PDB entry 4QJE | X-ray diffraction, 1.85 A resolution | chains B and D of the 4 polymer chains in the assembly

# Chain B
Protein: Betaine aldehyde dehydrogenase
From: Staphylococcus aureus subsp. aureus
Notes: EC 1.2.1.8
UniProt: Q5HCU0 (Q5HCU0_STAAC); residues 1-496 here = UniProt positions 1-496
Chain sequence (517 residues; row label = number of the first residue in the row; numbers below 1 keep their minus sign (Met-20 is residue -20)):
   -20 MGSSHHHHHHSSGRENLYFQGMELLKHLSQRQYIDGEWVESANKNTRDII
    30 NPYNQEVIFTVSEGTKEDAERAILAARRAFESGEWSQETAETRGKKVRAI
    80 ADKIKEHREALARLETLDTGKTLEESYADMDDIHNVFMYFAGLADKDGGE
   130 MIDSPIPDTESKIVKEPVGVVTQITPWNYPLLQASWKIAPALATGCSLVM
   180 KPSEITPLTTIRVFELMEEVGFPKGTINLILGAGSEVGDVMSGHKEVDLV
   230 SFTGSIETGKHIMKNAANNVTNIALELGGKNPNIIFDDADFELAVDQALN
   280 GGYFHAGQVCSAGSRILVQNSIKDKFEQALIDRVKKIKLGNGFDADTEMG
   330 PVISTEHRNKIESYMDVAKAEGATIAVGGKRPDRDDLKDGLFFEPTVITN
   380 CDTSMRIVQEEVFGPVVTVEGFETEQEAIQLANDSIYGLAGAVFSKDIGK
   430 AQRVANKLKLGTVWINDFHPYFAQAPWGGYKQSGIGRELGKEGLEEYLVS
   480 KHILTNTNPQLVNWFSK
Disordered / not traced: -20 to 3
Differences from the reference sequence: expression tag (-20 to 0); engineered mutation Ser234 (Gly in Q5HCU0)
Ion coordination: Na+ site 1: Ile29, Asp97, Ile184; Na+ site 2: Val249 (shared with 2 residues of chain A); Na+ site 3: Lys460, Gly463 (shared with 1 residue of chain A)
From the paper describing this entry:
  - catalytic residues: Cys289 (by similarity / conservation)

# Chain D
Protein: Betaine aldehyde dehydrogenase
From: Staphylococcus aureus subsp. aureus
Notes: EC 1.2.1.8
UniProt: Q5HCU0 (Q5HCU0_STAAC); numbering as in UniProt (aligned over 1-496)
Chain sequence (517 residues; each row starts with the number of its first residue; numbers below 1 keep their minus sign (Met-20 is residue -20)):
   -20 MGSSHHHHHHSSGRENLYFQGMELLKHLSQRQYIDGEWVESANKNTRDII
    30 NPYNQEVIFTVSEGTKEDAERAILAARRAFESGEWSQETAETRGKKVRAI
    80 ADKIKEHREALARLETLDTGKTLEESYADMDDIHNVFMYFAGLADKDGGE
   130 MIDSPIPDTESKIVKEPVGVVTQITPWNYPLLQASWKIAPALATGCSLVM
   180 KPSEITPLTTIRVFELMEEVGFPKGTINLILGAGSEVGDVMSGHKEVDLV
   230 SFTGSIETGKHIMKNAANNVTNIALELGGKNPNIIFDDADFELAVDQALN
   280 GGYFHAGQVCSAGSRILVQNSIKDKFEQALIDRVKKIKLGNGFDADTEMG
   330 PVISTEHRNKIESYMDVAKAEGATIAVGGKRPDRDDLKDGLFFEPTVITN
   380 CDTSMRIVQEEVFGPVVTVEGFETEQEAIQLANDSIYGLAGAVFSKDIGK
   430 AQRVANKLKLGTVWINDFHPYFAQAPWGGYKQSGIGRELGKEGLEEYLVS
   480 KHILTNTNPQLVNWFSK
Disordered / not traced: -20 to 0
Differences from the reference sequence: expression tag (-20 to 0); engineered mutation Ser234 (Gly in Q5HCU0)
Modified residues: Cys289 (3-sulfinoalanine; CSD)
Ion coordination: Na+ site 1: Ile29, Asp97, Ile184; Na+ site 2: Val249 (shared with 2 residues of chain C); Na+ site 3: Lys460, Gly463 (shared with 1 residue of chain C)
From the paper describing this entry:
  - post-translational modification sites: Cys289
  - catalytic residues: Glu255 (by similarity / conservation)
  - specificity-determining residues: Ile28 (proposed by the authors, not directly observed)

# Chain B / chain D interface
Contacting residue pairs (33):
  Thr68(B) with Ser133(D); Pro134(D)
  Ala69(B) with Asp132(D)
  Glu70(B) with Pro134(D)
  Asp126(B) with Met130(D); Ile131(D); Asp132(D), hydrogen bond (backbone-backbone)
  Gly127(B) with Met130(D), hydrogen bond (backbone-backbone); Asp132(D)
  Gly128(B) with Glu129(D); Met130(D), hydrogen bond (backbone-backbone)
  Glu129(B) with Gly128(D); Glu129(D); Met130(D)
  Met130(B) with Asp126(D); Gly127(D), hydrogen bond (backbone-backbone); Gly128(D), hydrogen bond (backbone-backbone); Glu129(D); Met130(D), hydrophobic; Lys141(D); Ile142(D)
  Ile131(B) with Asp126(D)
  Asp132(B) with Ala69(D); Asp126(D), hydrogen bond (backbone-backbone); Gly127(D)
  Ser133(B) with Thr68(D)
  Pro134(B) with Thr68(D); Glu70(D)
  Glu139(B) with Lys141(D), salt bridge
  Lys141(B) with Met130(D); Glu139(D), salt bridge
  Ile142(B) with Met130(D)
  Gln431(B) with Gln431(D), hydrogen bond
Interface residues without a listed pair, chain B (20 interface residues in all): Pro136, Val143, Ile427, Gly428
Interface residues without a listed pair, chain D (20 interface residues in all): Pro136, Val143, Ile427, Gly428

# In short
The chain B/chain D interface involves 20 residues from each chain; the contacts include 7 hydrogen bonds and
2 salt bridges. Polar pairs include Glu139(B)-Lys141(D), Lys141(B)-Glu139(D) and Gln431(B)-Gln431(D). The Na+
site 3 is built by Lys460(B) and Gly463(B). The paper reports catalytic residues Cys289(B) and Glu255(D); the
specificity determinant Ile28(D).
Chain B is Betaine aldehyde dehydrogenase and chain D is Betaine aldehyde dehydrogenase, both from
Staphylococcus aureus subsp. aureus; the structure, 1.85 Angstrom resolution crystal structure of apo betaine
aldehyde dehydrogenase (betB) G234S mutant from Staphylococcus aureus ..., was determined by X-ray
diffraction, deposited together with 4QTO, 4QN2, 4Q92, 4NU9 and 4NEA.
